PDB entry 8YLG | X-ray diffraction, 1.80 A resolution | chains B and C of the 4 polymer chains in the assembly

Chain B:
Molecule: MarR family transcriptional regulator
Organism: Burkholderia thailandensis
UniProtKB: A0A2N8QSC4 (A0A2N8QSC4_BURTH); numbering as in UniProt (aligned over 1-164)
Amino-acid sequence (169 residues; each row starts with the number of its first residue; numbers below 1 keep their minus sign (Ser-4 is residue -4)):
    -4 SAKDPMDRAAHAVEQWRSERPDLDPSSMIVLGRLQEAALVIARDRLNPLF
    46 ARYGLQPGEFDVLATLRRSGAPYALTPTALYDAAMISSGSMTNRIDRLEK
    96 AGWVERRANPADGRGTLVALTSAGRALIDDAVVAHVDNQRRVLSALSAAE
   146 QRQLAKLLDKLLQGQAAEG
Not modelled in the structure: -4 to 0, 161-164
Differences from the reference sequence: expression tag (-4 to 0)

Chain C:
Molecule: 28-nt DNA strand
Sequence (28 nucleotides; numbered 1 to 28; the number before each row is that of its first residue):
     1 CGACATGTCTCTACGTCAAGATAACTTG

How chain B and chain C interact:
Contacting residue pairs - 17 pairs, chain B then chain C:
  Gln51(B) - DG15(C)  phosphate contact
  Glu54(B) - DG15(C)  phosphate contact
  Ile81(B) - DC17(C)  phosphate contact
  Ser82(B) - DC17(C)  hydrogen bond to the phosphate
  Gly84(B) - DA18(C)  base contact
  Ser85(B) - DT16(C)  sugar contact
  Ser85(B) - DC17(C)  hydrogen bond to the phosphate
  Asn88(B) - DG15(C)  hydrogen bond to the phosphate
  Asn88(B) - DT16(C)  base contact
  Arg89(B) - DT16(C)  salt bridge to the phosphate
  Arg92(B) - DC14(C)  sugar contact
  Arg92(B) - DG15(C)  salt bridge to the phosphate
  Asp107(B) - DC25(C)  sugar contact
  Gly108(B) - DA24(C)  phosphate contact
  Gly108(B) - DC25(C)  hydrogen bond to the phosphate
  Arg109(B) - DA24(C)  sugar contact
  Arg109(B) - DC25(C)  hydrogen bond to the sugar
Other interface residues (no listed pair), chain B (13 interface residues in all): Met80
Other interface residues (no listed pair), chain C (8 interface residues in all): DA23

Overview:
The interface between chain B and chain C involves 13 residues on one side and 8 on the other, with 5 hydrogen
bonds and 2 salt bridges. Polar pairs include Arg109(B)-DC25(C), Ser82(B)-DC17(C) and Ser85(B)-DC17(C).
Here chain B is MarR family transcriptional regulator (Burkholderia thailandensis) and chain C is a 28-nt DNA
strand. Entry 8YLG (Crystal structure of Burkholderia thailandensis MftR in complex with operator DNA) was
determined by X-ray diffraction (same publication as 8YLI).
